1U8R - chains C and D of the 6 polymer chains in the assembly; structure by X-ray diffraction, 2.75 A resolution.

[Chain C (and D)]
Molecule: Iron-dependent repressor ideR
Source organism: Mycobacterium tuberculosis
Notes: chain D of this document is another copy of the same molecule, construct and numbering; everything in this record applies to it too
UniProt: P0A672 (IDER_MYCTU); numbering as in UniProt (aligned over 1-230)
Chain sequence (230 residues; numbered 1 to 230; the number before each row is that of its first residue):
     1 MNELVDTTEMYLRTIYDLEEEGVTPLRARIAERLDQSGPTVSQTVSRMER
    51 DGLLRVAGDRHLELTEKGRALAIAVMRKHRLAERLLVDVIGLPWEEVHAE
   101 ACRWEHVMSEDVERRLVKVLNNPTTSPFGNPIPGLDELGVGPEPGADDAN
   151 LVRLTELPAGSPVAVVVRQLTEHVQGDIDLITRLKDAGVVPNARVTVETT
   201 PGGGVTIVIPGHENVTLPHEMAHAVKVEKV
Not modelled in the structure: 142-150
Metal / ion sites: Co2+ site 1: M10, C102, E105, H106; Na+: D35 (shared with 1 residue of chain E); Co2+ site 2: H79, E83, H98, E172, Q175; Co2+ site 3: H219, H223

[How chain C and chain D interact]
Contacting residue pairs (42; chain C residue first):
  M1(C) - V5(D)
  M1(C) - D6(D)
  M1(C) - H106(D)
  V5(C) - M1(D)
  D6(C) - M1(D)
  L85(C) - I90(D)  hydrophobic
  V89(C) - V89(D)  hydrophobic
  V89(C) - V119(D)
  I90(C) - L85(D)  hydrophobic
  I90(C) - R115(D)  hydrogen bond (backbone-side chain)
  I90(C) - L116(D)  hydrophobic
  I90(C) - V119(D)
  G91(C) - R115(D)  hydrogen bond (backbone-side chain)
  L92(C) - V112(D)  hydrophobic
  L92(C) - R115(D)
  E96(C) - D111(D)
  E100(C) - V107(D)
  E100(C) - M108(D)
  E100(C) - S109(D)  hydrogen bond
  E100(C) - V112(D)
  R103(C) - V107(D)  hydrogen bond (side chain-backbone)
  R103(C) - S109(D)
  W104(C) - W104(D)  hydrophobic
  W104(C) - V112(D)  hydrophobic
  H106(C) - M1(D)
  V107(C) - E100(D)
  V107(C) - R103(D)  hydrogen bond (backbone-side chain)
  V107(C) - W104(D)
  V107(C) - V107(D)  hydrophobic
  M108(C) - E100(D)
  S109(C) - E100(D)  hydrogen bond
  S109(C) - R103(D)
  D111(C) - E96(D)
  V112(C) - L92(D)  hydrophobic
  V112(C) - E100(D)
  V112(C) - W104(D)  hydrophobic
  R115(C) - I90(D)  hydrogen bond (side chain-backbone)
  R115(C) - G91(D)  hydrogen bond (side chain-backbone)
  R115(C) - L92(D)
  L116(C) - I90(D)  hydrophobic
  V119(C) - V89(D)
  V119(C) - I90(D)
Also at the interface, not in a pair above, chain C (23 interface residues in all): L86, P93
Also at the interface, not in a pair above, chain D (22 interface residues in all): L86

[Overview]
23 residues of chain C face 22 of chain D across their interface, with 8 hydrogen bonds. Polar pairs include
I90(C)-R115(D), G91(C)-R115(D) and E100(C)-S109(D). The Co2+ site 1 is built by M10(C), C102(C), E105(C) and
H106(C).
Chain C and chain D are both Iron-dependent repressor ideR (Mycobacterium tuberculosis); the structure,
Crystal Structure of an IdeR-DNA Complex Reveals a Conformational Change in Activated IdeR for Base-specific
Interactions, was determined by X-ray diffraction.
